PDB entry 2ICT | X-ray diffraction, 1.63 A resolution | chain A

== Chain A ==
Protein: antitoxin higa
Source organism: Escherichia coli
UniProtKB: P67699 (YDDM_ECOLI); numbering as in UniProt (aligned over 1-94)
Chain sequence (94 residues; each row starts with the number of its first residue):
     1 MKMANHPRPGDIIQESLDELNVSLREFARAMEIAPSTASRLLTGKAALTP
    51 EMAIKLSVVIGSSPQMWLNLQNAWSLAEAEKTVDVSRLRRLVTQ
Modified / non-standard residues: Mse1, Mse3, Mse31, Mse52, Mse66 (selenomethionine; parent Met)
Curated features (UniProtKB/Swiss-Prot):
  - DNA-binding region: Leu24 to Thr43 (H-T-H motif)

== In short ==
Chain A is antitoxin higa (Escherichia coli); the structure, Crystal structure of the bacterial antitoxin HigA
from Escherichia coli at pH 8.5. Northeast Structural Genomics ..., was determined by X-ray diffraction (same
publication as 3KH2, 2INW and 2H28).
